Entry 3E6R (X-ray diffraction, 2.40 A resolution); this record covers chains B and F of the 6 polymer chains in the assembly.

[Chain B (and F)]
Name: Ferritin
Source organism: Pseudo-nitzschia multiseries
Notes: EC 1.16.3.1; chain F of this document is another copy of the same molecule, construct and numbering; everything in this record applies to it too
UniProt: B6DMH6 (B6DMH6_9STRA); residues 1-167 here correspond to UniProt positions 63-229 (UniProt number = residue number + 62)
Chain sequence (168 residues; row label = number of the first residue in the row; numbering starts at 0):
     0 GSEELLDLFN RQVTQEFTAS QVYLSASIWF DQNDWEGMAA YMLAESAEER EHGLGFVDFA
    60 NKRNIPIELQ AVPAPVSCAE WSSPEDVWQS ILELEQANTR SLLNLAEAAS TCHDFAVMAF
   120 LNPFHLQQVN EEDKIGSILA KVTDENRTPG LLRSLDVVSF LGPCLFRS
Unresolved in the structure: 0, 159-167 (chain F: 0, 160-167)
Construct notes: expression tag (0)

[Interface between chain B and chain F]
Residue-residue contacts (18):
  F58(B) - L125(F)  hydrophobic
  F58(B) - V128(F)  hydrophobic
  K61(B) - V128(F)
  K61(B) - N129(F)  hydrogen bond
  K61(B) - D132(F)
  R62(B) - V128(F)
  H112(B) - E106(F)  salt bridge
  F114(B) - L102(F)
  F114(B) - A105(F)  hydrophobic
  F114(B) - E106(F)
  F114(B) - H124(F)
  A115(B) - H124(F)
  A115(B) - L125(F)
  A115(B) - V128(F)  hydrophobic
  A118(B) - N121(F)
  A118(B) - L125(F)  hydrophobic
  F119(B) - L125(F)
  N121(B) - N121(F)
Other interface residues (no listed pair), chain B (10 interface residues in all): N60
Other interface residues (no listed pair), chain F (10 interface residues in all): S109

[Overview]
The chain B/chain F interface involves 10 residues from each chain; the contacts include 1 hydrogen bond and 1
salt bridge. Polar contacts include H112(B)-E106(F) and K61(B)-N129(F).
Chain B and chain F are both Ferritin (Pseudo-nitzschia multiseries); the structure, Crystal structure of
apo-ferritin from Pseudo-nitzschia multiseries, was determined by X-ray diffraction (same publication as
3E6S).
